PDB entry 5XXP | X-ray diffraction, 2.55 A resolution | chains B and E of the 4 polymer chains in the assembly

== Chain B ==
Name: LysR-type regulatory protein
From: Cupriavidus necator
UniProtKB: Q9WXC7 (Q9WXC7_CUPNE); residue numbers follow UniProt; this construct covers 1-87
Sequence (101 residues; numbered 1 to 101; the number before each row is that of its first residue):
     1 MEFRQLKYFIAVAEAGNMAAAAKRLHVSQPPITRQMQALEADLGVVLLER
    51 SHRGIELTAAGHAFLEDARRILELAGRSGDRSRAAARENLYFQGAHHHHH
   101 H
Unresolved in the structure: 88-101
Differences from the reference sequence: expression tag (88-101)
From the paper describing this entry:
  - binding site for the 25-nt DNA strand (chain E): Asn17, Ser28, Pro30, Thr33, Arg34, Arg50, His52
  - specificity-determining residues: Thr33, Arg34
  - mutagenesis - T33A: abolished binding to the 25-nt DNA strand (chain E)
  - mutagenesis - T33S: decreased binding to the 25-nt DNA strand (chain E)
  - mutagenesis - R4A, V27A, S28A, P30A, R34A: decreased binding to the 25-nt DNA strand (chain E) (citing earlier work)
  - mutagenesis - Q29A: unchanged binding to the 25-nt DNA strand (chain E) (citing earlier work)
  - mutagenesis - T33S: decreased signaling
  - mutagenesis - T33A: abolished signaling in response to cbnA promoter
  - mutagenesis - Q29A: unchanged binding to cbnA promoter (citing earlier work)

== Chain E ==
Molecule: 25-nt DNA strand
Sequence (25 nucleotides; row label = number of the first residue in the row):
     1 CTATATTACGCAAACCGTAACGATG

== How chain B and chain E interact ==
Pairs across the interface (17; chain B residue first):
  Asn17(B) with DT4(E), phosphate contact; DA5(E), phosphate contact
  Met18(B) with DA5(E), hydrogen bond to the phosphate; DT6(E), phosphate contact
  Ala19(B) with DA5(E), hydrogen bond to the phosphate
  Pro30(B) with DT7(E), base contact
  Thr33(B) with DT6(E), phosphate contact; DT7(E), base contact
  Arg34(B) with DA8(E), base contact
  Gln37(B) with DT7(E), hydrogen bond to the phosphate
  Arg50(B) with DA5(E), phosphate contact; DT6(E), salt bridge to the phosphate
  Ser51(B) with DA5(E), sugar contact
  His52(B) with DT4(E), sugar contact
  Gly54(B) with DT4(E), phosphate contact; DA5(E), phosphate contact
  Ile55(B) with DA5(E), phosphate contact
Interface residues without a listed pair, chain B (14 interface residues in all): Gln29, Arg53
Interface residues without a listed pair, chain E (6 interface residues in all): DC9

== In short ==
14 residues of chain B and 6 residues of chain E are in contact; the contacts include 3 hydrogen bonds and 1
salt bridge. Polar pairs include Met18(B)-DA5(E), Ala19(B)-DA5(E) and Gln37(B)-DT7(E). The paper reports a
binding site for the 25-nt DNA strand (chain E) at Asn17(B), Ser28(B) and Pro30(B) among others; T33S, R4A and
V27A of chain B, among others, reduce binding to the 25-nt DNA strand (chain E); 8 substitutions were tested
in all.
Chain B is LysR-type regulatory protein (Cupriavidus necator) and chain E is a 25-nt DNA strand; the
structure, Crystal structure of CbnR_DBD-DNA complex, was determined by X-ray diffraction.
